Entry 8HVN (X-ray diffraction, 1.90 A resolution); this record covers chains A and B.

== Chain A (and B) ==
Protein: 3C-like proteinase nsp5
Organism: Severe acute respiratory syndrome coronavirus 2
Notes: EC 3.4.22.69; chain B of this document is another copy of the same molecule, construct and numbering; everything in this record applies to it too
UniProt: P0DTC1 (R1A_SARS2); residues 3-300 here correspond to UniProt positions 3266-3563 (UniProt number = residue number + 3263)
Sequence (298 residues; numbered 3 to 300; the number before each row is that of its first residue):
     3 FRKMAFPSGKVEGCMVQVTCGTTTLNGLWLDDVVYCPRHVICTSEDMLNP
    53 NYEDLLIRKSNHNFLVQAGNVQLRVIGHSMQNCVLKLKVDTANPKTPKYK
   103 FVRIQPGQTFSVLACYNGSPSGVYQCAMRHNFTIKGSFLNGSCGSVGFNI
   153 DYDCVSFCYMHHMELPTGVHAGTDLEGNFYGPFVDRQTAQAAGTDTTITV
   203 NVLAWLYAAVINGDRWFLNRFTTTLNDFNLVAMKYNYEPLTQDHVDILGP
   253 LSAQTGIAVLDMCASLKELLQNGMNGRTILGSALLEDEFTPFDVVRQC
Unresolved in the structure: 3, 299-300 (chain B: 45-52)
Sequence notes: engineered mutation H132 (Pro3395 in P0DTC1)
Small-molecule neighbours: Paxlovid, bound form (4WI; (1R,2S,5S)-N-{(1E,2S)-1-imino-3-[(3S)-2-oxopyrrolidin-3-yl]propan-2-yl}-6,6-dimethyl-3-[3-methyl-N-(trifluoroacetyl)-L-valyl]-3-azabicyclo[3.1.0]hexane-2-carboxamide): H41, M49, Y54, F140, L141, N142, G143, S144, C145, H163, H164, M165, E166, L167, P168, H172, D187, R188, Q189, T190, Q192

== Interface between chain A and chain B ==
Residue-residue contacts (45):
  R4(A) with Y126(B); Q127(B), hydrogen bond (side chain-backbone); K137(B), hydrogen bond (side chain-backbone); S139(B); E290(B), salt bridge
  K5(A) with Y126(B)
  M6(A) with G124(B); V125(B); Y126(B), hydrophobic
  A7(A) with G124(B); V125(B), hydrogen bond (backbone-backbone)
  F8(A) with V125(B)
  P9(A) with S10(B); E14(B); P122(B); S123(B); G124(B)
  S10(A) with P9(B); S10(B), hydrogen bond (side chain-backbone); E14(B), hydrogen bond (backbone-side chain)
  G11(A) with G11(B); E14(B), hydrogen bond (backbone-side chain)
  E14(A) with P9(B); S10(B), hydrogen bond (side chain-backbone); G11(B), hydrogen bond (side chain-backbone)
  P122(A) with P9(B), hydrophobic
  S123(A) with P9(B)
  G124(A) with A7(B); P9(B)
  V125(A) with M6(B); A7(B), hydrogen bond (backbone-backbone); F8(B); V125(B), hydrophobic
  Y126(A) with R4(B); K5(B); M6(B), hydrophobic
  Q127(A) with R4(B), hydrogen bond (backbone-side chain)
  K137(A) with R4(B), hydrogen bond (backbone-side chain)
  S139(A) with Q299(B), hydrogen bond
  L141(A) with Q299(B); C300(B)
  A285(A) with L286(B), hydrophobic
  L286(A) with G283(B); A285(B), hydrophobic
  E290(A) with R4(B), salt bridge
Other interface residues (no listed pair), chain A (25 interface residues in all): K12, L115, C128, G138
Other interface residues (no listed pair), chain B (29 interface residues in all): F3, L115, A116, C128, G138, R298

== In short ==
25 residues of chain A face 29 of chain B across their interface; the contacts include 12 hydrogen bonds and 2
salt bridges. Among the polar pairs are R4(A)-E290(B), R4(A)-Q127(B) and R4(A)-K137(B). Bound to chain A:
Paxlovid, bound form.
Both chains are 3C-like proteinase nsp5 (Severe acute respiratory syndrome coronavirus 2). Entry 8HVN (Crystal
structure of SARS-Cov-2 main protease P132H mutant in complex with PF07321332) was determined by X-ray
diffraction, deposited together with 8HZR, 8HVK, 8HVL, 8HVM and 8HVO.
